Entry 3V6R (X-ray diffraction, 2.60 A resolution); this record covers chain A.

Chain A:
Molecule: Mitogen-activated protein kinase 10
Source organism: Homo sapiens
Notes: EC 2.7.11.24
UniProt: P53779 (MK10_HUMAN); numbering as in UniProt (aligned over 39-402)
Amino-acid sequence (364 residues; numbered 39 to 402; the number before each row is that of its first residue):
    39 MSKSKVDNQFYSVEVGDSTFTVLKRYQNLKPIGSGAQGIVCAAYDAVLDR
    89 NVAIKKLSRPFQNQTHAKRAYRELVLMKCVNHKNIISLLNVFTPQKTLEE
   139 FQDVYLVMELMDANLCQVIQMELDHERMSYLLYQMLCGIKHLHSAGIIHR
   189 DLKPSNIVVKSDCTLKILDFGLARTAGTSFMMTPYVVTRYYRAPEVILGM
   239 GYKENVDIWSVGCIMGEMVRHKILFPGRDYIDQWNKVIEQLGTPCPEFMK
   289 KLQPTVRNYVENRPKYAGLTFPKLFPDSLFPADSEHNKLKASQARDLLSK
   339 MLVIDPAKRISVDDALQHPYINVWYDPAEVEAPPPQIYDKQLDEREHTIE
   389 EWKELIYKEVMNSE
Unresolved in the structure: 39-44, 221-224, 376-378, 402
Covalently attached groups: compound CQQ linked to C154
Small-molecule neighbours: CQQ (4-{[4-(dimethylamino)butanoyl]amino}-N-(3-{[4-(pyridin-3-yl)pyrimidin-2-yl]amino}phenyl)benzamide): I70, G71, V78, A91, K93, I124, M146, E147, L148, M149, D150, A151, N152, Q155, K191, P192, S193, V196, L206, T226, Y229
Reported in the primary citation:
  - binding site for CQQ: L148, M149, N152, C154

Summary:
Covalently linked compound CQQ: at C154. From the paper: a binding site for CQQ at L148, M149 and N152 among
others.
Chain A is Mitogen-activated protein kinase 10 (Homo sapiens); the structure, Discovery of potent and
selective covalent inhibitors of JNK, was determined by X-ray diffraction together with 3V6S from the same
study.
